7PT7 - chains 3 and 7 of the 15 polymer chains in the assembly; structure by electron microscopy, 3.80 A resolution.

== Chain 3 ==
Name: DNA replication licensing factor MCM3
Organism: Saccharomyces cerevisiae (strain ATCC 204508 / S288c)
Notes: EC 3.6.4.12
UniProt: P24279 (MCM3_YEAST); numbering as in UniProt (aligned over 1-971)
Sequence (971 residues; row label = number of the first residue in the row):
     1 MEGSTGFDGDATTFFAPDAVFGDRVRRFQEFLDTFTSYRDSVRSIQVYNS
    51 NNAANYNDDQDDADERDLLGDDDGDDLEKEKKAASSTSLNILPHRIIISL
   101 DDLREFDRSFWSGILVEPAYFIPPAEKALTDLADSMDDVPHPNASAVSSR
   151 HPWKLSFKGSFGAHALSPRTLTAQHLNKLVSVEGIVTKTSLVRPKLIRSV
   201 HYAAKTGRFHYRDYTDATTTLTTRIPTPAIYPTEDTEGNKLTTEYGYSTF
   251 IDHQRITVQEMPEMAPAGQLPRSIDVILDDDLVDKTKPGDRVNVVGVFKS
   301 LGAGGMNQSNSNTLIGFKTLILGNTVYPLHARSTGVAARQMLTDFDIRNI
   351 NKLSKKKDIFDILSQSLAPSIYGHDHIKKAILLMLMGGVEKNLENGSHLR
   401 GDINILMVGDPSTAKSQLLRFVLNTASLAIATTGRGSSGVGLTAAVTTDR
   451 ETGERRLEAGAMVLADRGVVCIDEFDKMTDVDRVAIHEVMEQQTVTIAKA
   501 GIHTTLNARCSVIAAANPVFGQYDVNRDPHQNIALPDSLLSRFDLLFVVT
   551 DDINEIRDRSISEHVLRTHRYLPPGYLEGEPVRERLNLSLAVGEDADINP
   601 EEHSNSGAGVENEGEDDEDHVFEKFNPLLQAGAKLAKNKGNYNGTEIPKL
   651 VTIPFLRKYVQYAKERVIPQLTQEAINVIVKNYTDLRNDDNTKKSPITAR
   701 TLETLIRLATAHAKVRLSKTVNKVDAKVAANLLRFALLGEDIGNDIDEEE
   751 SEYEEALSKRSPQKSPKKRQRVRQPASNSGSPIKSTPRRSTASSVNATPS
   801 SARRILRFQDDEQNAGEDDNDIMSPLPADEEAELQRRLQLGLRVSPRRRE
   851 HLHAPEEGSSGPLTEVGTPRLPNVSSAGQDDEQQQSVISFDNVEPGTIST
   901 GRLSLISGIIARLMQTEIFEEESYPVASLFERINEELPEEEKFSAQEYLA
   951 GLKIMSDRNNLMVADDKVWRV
Unresolved in the structure: 1-15, 58-89, 141-150, 310-314, 452-453, 593-618, 630-646, 743-971
Ion coordination: Mg2+: Ser-416 (together with ADP)
Small-molecule neighbours:
  - ADP / beryllium trifluoride, molecule 1: Ser-370, Ile-371, Tyr-372, His-374, Asp-410, Pro-411, Ser-412, Thr-413, Ala-414, Lys-415, Ser-416, Gln-417, Glu-474, Asn-517, Ile-561, Val-565
  - ADP / beryllium trifluoride, molecule 2: Glu-491, Gln-492, Ser-538, Arg-542, Ala-699, Arg-700, Glu-703
Curated features (UniProtKB/Swiss-Prot):
  - motif: Ser-541 to Asp-544 (Arginine finger)
  - binding site (ATP): Gly-409 to Ser-416
  - modified residue: Ser-761 (Phosphoserine), Ser-777 (Phosphoserine), Ser-781 (Phosphoserine), Thr-868 (Phosphothreonine)

== Chain 7 ==
Name: DNA replication licensing factor MCM7
Organism: Saccharomyces cerevisiae (strain ATCC 204508 / S288c)
Notes: EC 3.6.4.12
UniProt: P38132 (MCM7_YEAST); residues 1-845 here = UniProt positions 1-845
Sequence (845 residues; each row starts with the number of its first residue):
     1 MSAALPSIQLPVDYNNLFNEITDFLVTFKQDTLSSDATRNENEDENLDAE
    51 NIEQHLLEKGPKYMAMLQKVANRELNSVIIDLDDILQYQNEKFLQGTQAD
   101 DLVSAIQQNANHFTELFCRAIDNNMPLPTKEIDYKDDVLDVILNQRRLRN
   151 ERMLSDRTNEIRSENLMDTTMDPPSSMNDALREVVEDETELFPPNLTRRY
   201 FLYFKPLSQNCARRYRKKAISSKPLSVRQIKGDFLGQLITVRGIITRVSD
   251 VKPAVEVIAYTCDQCGYEVFQEVNSRTFTPLSECTSEECSQNQTKGQLFM
   301 STRASKFSAFQECKIQELSQQVPVGHIPRSLNIHVNGTLVRSLSPGDIVD
   351 VTGIFLPAPYTGFKALKAGLLTETYLEAQFVRQHKKKFASFSLTSDVEER
   401 VMELITSGDVYNRLAKSIAPEIYGNLDVKKALLLLLVGGVDKRVGDGMKI
   451 RGDINVCLMGDPGVAKSQLLKAICKISPRGVYTTGKGSSGVGLTAAVMKD
   501 PVTDEMILEGGALVLADNGICCIDEFDKMDESDRTAIHEVMEQQTISISK
   551 AGINTTLNARTSILAAANPLYGRYNPRLSPLDNINLPAALLSRFDILFLM
   601 LDIPSRDDDEKLAEHVTYVHMHNKQPDLDFTPVEPSKMREYIAYAKTKRP
   651 VMSEAVNDYVVQAYIRLRQDSKREMDSKFSFGQATPRTLLGIIRLSQALA
   701 KLRLADMVDIDDVEEALRLVRVSKESLYQETNKSKEDESPTTKIFTIIKK
   751 MLQETGKNTLSYENIVKTVRLRGFTMLQLSNCIQEYSYLNVWHLINEGNT
   801 LKFVDDGTMDTDQEDSLVSTPKLAPQTTASANVSAQDSDIDLQDA
Unresolved in the structure: 1, 32-58, 167-176, 213-219, 729-845
Ion coordination: Zn2+: Cys-262, Cys-265, Cys-284, Cys-289; Mg2+: Ser-467 (together with ADP)
Small-molecule neighbours:
  - ADP / beryllium trifluoride, molecule 1: Glu-421, Ile-422, Tyr-423, Asn-425, Asp-461, Pro-462, Gly-463, Val-464, Ala-465, Lys-466, Ser-467, Gln-468, Glu-525, Asn-568, Leu-612, Val-616
  - ADP / beryllium trifluoride, molecule 2: Met-448, Ile-450, Glu-542, Gln-543, Ala-589, Arg-593, Pro-686, Arg-687, Leu-690
Curated features (UniProtKB/Swiss-Prot):
  - motif: Ser-592 to Asp-595 (Arginine finger)
  - binding site (ATP): Tyr-423, Gly-463, Ala-465, Lys-466, Ser-467, Asn-568, Arg-593, Arg-687
  - modified residue: Thr-811 (Phosphothreonine), Ser-819 (Phosphoserine), Ser-838 (Phosphoserine)

== Chain 3 / chain 7 interface ==
Residue-residue contacts - 120 pairs, chain 3 then chain 7:
  Arg-193(3) / Tyr-360(7)  hydrogen bond
  Arg-193(3) / Leu-371(7)
  Arg-193(3) / Thr-372(7)
  Pro-194(3) / Leu-235(7)  hydrophobic
  Pro-194(3) / Thr-372(7)  hydrogen bond (backbone-side chain)
  Pro-194(3) / Thr-374(7)
  Lys-195(3) / Ala-368(7)  hydrogen bond (side chain-backbone)
  Lys-195(3) / Leu-370(7)
  Leu-196(3) / Leu-370(7)  hydrogen bond (backbone-backbone)
  Tyr-202(3) / Tyr-14(7)
  Phe-209(3) / Ser-7(7)
  Phe-209(3) / Ile-8(7)  hydrogen bond (backbone-backbone)
  Phe-209(3) / Leu-10(7)  hydrophobic
  Phe-209(3) / Val-12(7)  hydrophobic
  Phe-209(3) / Tyr-14(7)  hydrophobic
  His-210(3) / Leu-5(7)
  His-210(3) / Pro-6(7)  hydrogen bond (side chain-backbone)
  His-210(3) / Ile-8(7)
  Tyr-211(3) / Pro-6(7)
  Tyr-211(3) / Ile-8(7)  hydrophobic
  Tyr-214(3) / Leu-370(7)  hydrophobic
  Asp-216(3) / Ala-368(7)
  Asp-216(3) / Gly-369(7)  hydrogen bond (side chain-backbone)
  Thr-218(3) / Ala-368(7)
  Pro-232(3) / Leu-5(7)  hydrophobic
  Glu-234(3) / Leu-5(7)
  Thr-236(3) / Ser-2(7)
  Glu-244(3) / Tyr-14(7)  hydrogen bond
  Glu-244(3) / Asn-109(7)  hydrogen bond
  Glu-244(3) / His-112(7)  salt bridge
  Tyr-245(3) / Asn-109(7)
  Tyr-245(3) / Asn-111(7)
  Tyr-245(3) / Gly-236(7)
  Tyr-245(3) / Leu-356(7)  hydrophobic
  Tyr-245(3) / Pro-357(7)
  Gly-246(3) / Gln-108(7)
  Gly-246(3) / Leu-235(7)  hydrogen bond (backbone-backbone)
  Gly-246(3) / Gly-236(7)
  Tyr-247(3) / Val-12(7)
  Tyr-247(3) / Tyr-14(7)
  Tyr-247(3) / Asn-109(7)
  Phe-250(3) / Gly-232(7)
  Phe-250(3) / Leu-235(7)  hydrophobic
  Phe-250(3) / Pro-357(7)  hydrophobic
  Asp-252(3) / Lys-231(7)
  Asp-252(3) / Gly-232(7)  hydrogen bond (side chain-backbone)
  His-253(3) / Leu-371(7)
  Arg-255(3) / Leu-366(7)  hydrogen bond (side chain-backbone)
  Arg-255(3) / Ala-368(7)
  Asp-284(3) / Arg-329(7)  salt bridge
  Lys-287(3) / Gly-325(7)
  Lys-318(3) / Ala-365(7)  hydrogen bond (side chain-backbone)
  Lys-391(3) / His-620(7)  hydrogen bond (side chain-backbone)
  Lys-391(3) / Asn-623(7)
  Asn-392(3) / Asn-623(7)
  Leu-393(3) / Asn-623(7)
  Asn-395(3) / Pro-420(7)
  Asn-395(3) / Glu-421(7)  hydrogen bond
  Asn-395(3) / Lys-475(7)
  Gly-396(3) / Lys-475(7)
  Ser-397(3) / Glu-421(7)  hydrogen bond
  His-398(3) / Gln-468(7)
  Leu-399(3) / His-620(7)
  Leu-457(3) / Ile-327(7)
  Asp-466(3) / Val-324(7)
  Asp-466(3) / Gly-325(7)
  Arg-467(3) / Val-324(7)
  Val-481(3) / Lys-486(7)
  Val-484(3) / Lys-528(7)
  His-487(3) / Glu-525(7)
  Glu-488(3) / Thr-484(7)
  Gln-492(3) / Ser-467(7)
  Gln-492(3) / Lys-471(7)
  Gln-492(3) / Tyr-482(7)
  Thr-496(3) / Tyr-482(7)
  Ile-497(3) / Ser-488(7)
  Ala-498(3) / Ser-488(7)
  Ala-498(3) / Gly-492(7)
  Lys-499(3) / Gly-487(7)
  Lys-499(3) / Ser-488(7)
  Lys-499(3) / Val-491(7)
  Ala-500(3) / Val-491(7)
  Gly-501(3) / Gly-510(7)
  Thr-504(3) / Gln-316(7)
  Thr-504(3) / Pro-328(7)
  Thr-505(3) / Ser-319(7)
  Leu-506(3) / Pro-328(7)
  Asn-507(3) / Ser-319(7)  hydrogen bond (side chain-backbone)
  Asp-537(3) / Pro-462(7)
  Asp-537(3) / Arg-573(7)  salt bridge
  Leu-671(3) / His-620(7)
  Leu-671(3) / Met-621(7)
  Ile-676(3) / Thr-617(7)
  Ile-676(3) / Met-621(7)  hydrophobic
  Val-680(3) / Ala-613(7)  hydrophobic
  Val-680(3) / Thr-617(7)
  Tyr-683(3) / Asp-609(7)
  Tyr-683(3) / Leu-612(7)
  Tyr-683(3) / Ala-613(7)  hydrophobic
  Thr-684(3) / Arg-606(7)
  Thr-684(3) / Glu-610(7)
  Asp-685(3) / Arg-606(7)  salt bridge
  Arg-687(3) / Asp-602(7)  salt bridge
  Arg-687(3) / Pro-604(7)
  Arg-687(3) / Asp-609(7)  salt bridge
  Asn-688(3) / Pro-604(7)
  Asn-688(3) / Ser-605(7)
  Asn-688(3) / Arg-606(7)  hydrogen bond (backbone-side chain)
  Asn-688(3) / Asp-609(7)  hydrogen bond
  Asp-689(3) / Arg-606(7)  salt bridge
  Pro-696(3) / Arg-573(7)
  Thr-698(3) / Pro-462(7)
  Thr-698(3) / Asp-602(7)
  Ala-699(3) / Gly-463(7)
  Arg-700(3) / Gly-463(7)
  Leu-702(3) / Ala-613(7)  hydrophobic
  Leu-702(3) / Val-616(7)  hydrophobic
  Glu-703(3) / Val-616(7)
  Glu-703(3) / His-620(7)  salt bridge
  Ile-706(3) / His-620(7)
Other interface residues (no listed pair), chain 3 (85 interface residues in all): Val-200, Arg-212, Asp-235, Leu-241, Thr-242, Ala-459, Val-463, Leu-464, Thr-494, His-503, Arg-509, Ser-538, Arg-542, Thr-672, Gln-673, Asn-677, Ile-697
Other interface residues (no listed pair), chain 7 (77 interface residues in all): Ala-4, Ile-244, Gln-320, His-326, Val-481, Thr-483, Leu-515, Asp-524, Asn-568, Glu-614, Val-619

== Summary ==
The interface between chain 3 and chain 7 involves 85 residues on one side and 77 on the other; the contacts
include 19 hydrogen bonds and 8 salt bridges. Among the polar pairs are Glu-244(3)/His-112(7),
Asp-284(3)/Arg-329(7) and Asp-537(3)/Arg-573(7).
Chain 3 is DNA replication licensing factor MCM3 and chain 7 is DNA replication licensing factor MCM7, both
from Saccharomyces cerevisiae (strain ATCC 204508 / S288c); the structure, Structure of MCM2-7 DH complexed
with Cdc7-Dbf4 in the presence of ADP:BeF3, state I, was determined by electron microscopy (same publication
as 7PT6).
